PDB entry 7EBB | X-ray diffraction, 1.90 A resolution | chains A and B

== Chain A (and B) ==
Name: [Pyruvate dehydrogenase (acetyl-transferring)] kinase isozyme 4, mitochondrial
Source organism: Homo sapiens
Notes: EC 2.7.11.2; chain B of this document is another copy of the same molecule, construct and numbering; everything in this record applies to it too
UniProt: Q16654 (PDK4_HUMAN); residue numbers follow UniProt; this construct covers 10-411
Sequence (404 residues; numbered 8 to 411; the number before each row is that of its first residue):
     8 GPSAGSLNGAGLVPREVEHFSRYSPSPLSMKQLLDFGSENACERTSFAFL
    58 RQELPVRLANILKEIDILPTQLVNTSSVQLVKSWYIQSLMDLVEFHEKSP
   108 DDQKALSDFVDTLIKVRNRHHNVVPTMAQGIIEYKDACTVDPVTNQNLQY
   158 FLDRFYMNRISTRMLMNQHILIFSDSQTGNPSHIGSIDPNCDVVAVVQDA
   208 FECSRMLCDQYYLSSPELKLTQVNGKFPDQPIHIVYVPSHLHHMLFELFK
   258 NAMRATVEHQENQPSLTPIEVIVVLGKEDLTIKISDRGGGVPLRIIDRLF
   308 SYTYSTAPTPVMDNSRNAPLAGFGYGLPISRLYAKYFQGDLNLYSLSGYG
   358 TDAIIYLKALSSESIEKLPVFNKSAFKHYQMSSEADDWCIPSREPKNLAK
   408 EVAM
Disordered / not traced: 8-21, 45-48, 182-188, 310-329, 387-392, 397-411 (chain B: 8-19, 318-325, 387-411)
Construct notes: expression tag (8-9)
Residues lining bound ligands: 42A (1H-pyrrolo[2,3-b]pyridine-3-carbonitrile): Leu255, Asn258, Ala259, Ala262, Asp293, Val298, Leu306, Leu334, Leu350, Thr358
Swiss-Prot annotation at these positions:
  - binding site (ATP): Glu254 to Arg261, Asp293, Ser312, Thr313, Gly329 to Leu334
  - site (Interaction with the other subunit in the homodimer): Tyr157, Arg161, Trp395
  - mutagenesis: Tyr157 (Y157F: Loss of activity), Arg161 (R161A: Loss of activity), Asp394 (D394A: Loss of activity; when associated with A-395), Trp395 (W395A: Loss of activity; when associated with A-394)

== Interface between chain A and chain B ==
Pairs across the interface - 61 pairs, chain A then chain B:
  Val230(A) - Tyr356(B)  hydrophobic
  Ile279(A) - Leu353(B)  hydrophobic
  Ile279(A) - Tyr356(B)  hydrophobic
  Val281(A) - Leu353(B)  hydrophobic
  Val281(A) - Ser354(B)
  Val281(A) - Tyr356(B)  hydrophobic
  Gly283(A) - Ser354(B)  hydrogen bond (backbone-backbone)
  Glu285(A) - Pro299(B)
  Glu285(A) - Arg301(B)  salt bridge
  Asp286(A) - Pro299(B)
  Asp286(A) - Leu300(B)  hydrogen bond (side chain-backbone)
  Thr288(A) - Ser352(B)
  Thr288(A) - Leu353(B)
  Lys290(A) - Asp359(B)  salt bridge
  Pro299(A) - Glu285(B)
  Pro299(A) - Asp286(B)
  Leu300(A) - Asp286(B)  hydrogen bond (backbone-side chain)
  Leu300(A) - Tyr363(B)  hydrophobic
  Arg301(A) - Glu285(B)  salt bridge
  Asn349(A) - Tyr351(B)
  Tyr351(A) - Tyr351(B)  hydrophobic
  Tyr351(A) - Asp359(B)  hydrogen bond
  Tyr351(A) - Tyr363(B)
  Ser352(A) - Ile361(B)
  Ser352(A) - Tyr363(B)  hydrogen bond (backbone-side chain)
  Leu353(A) - Ile279(B)  hydrophobic
  Leu353(A) - Val281(B)  hydrophobic
  Leu353(A) - Thr288(B)
  Ser354(A) - Val281(B)
  Ser354(A) - Gly283(B)  hydrogen bond (backbone-backbone)
  Ser354(A) - Asp286(B)
  Gly355(A) - Val281(B)
  Tyr356(A) - Val230(B)  hydrophobic
  Tyr356(A) - Ile279(B)  hydrophobic
  Tyr356(A) - Val281(B)  hydrophobic
  Asp359(A) - Lys290(B)  salt bridge
  Ile361(A) - Ser352(B)
  Tyr363(A) - Leu300(B)  hydrophobic
  Tyr363(A) - Tyr351(B)
  Tyr363(A) - Ser352(B)  hydrogen bond (side chain-backbone)
  Asp393(A) - Val377(B)
  Asp393(A) - Asn379(B)  hydrogen bond (backbone-side chain)
  Asp393(A) - Ser381(B)
  Asp394(A) - Tyr157(B)  hydrogen bond
  Asp394(A) - Arg161(B)  salt bridge
  Asp394(A) - Pro376(B)
  Asp394(A) - Val377(B)  hydrogen bond (backbone-backbone)
  Asp394(A) - Asn379(B)
  Asp394(A) - Ser381(B)  hydrogen bond (backbone-side chain)
  Asp394(A) - Ala382(B)
  Asp394(A) - His385(B)  salt bridge
  Trp395(A) - Arg161(B)
  Trp395(A) - Met164(B)  hydrophobic
  Trp395(A) - Lys374(B)
  Trp395(A) - Leu375(B)
  Trp395(A) - Pro376(B)
  Trp395(A) - Val377(B)
  Cys396(A) - Ser31(B)
  Cys396(A) - Pro32(B)
  Cys396(A) - Lys374(B)
  Cys396(A) - Leu375(B)  hydrogen bond (backbone-backbone)
Interface residues without a listed pair, chain A (30 interface residues in all): Gly232, Leu282, Val298, Asp347, Leu350
Interface residues without a listed pair, chain B (38 interface residues in all): Pro34, Asp160, Gly232, Leu282, Asp347, Gly355

== Summary ==
The interface between chain A and chain B involves 30 residues on one side and 38 on the other, with 12
hydrogen bonds and 6 salt bridges. Among the polar pairs are Glu285(A)-Arg301(B), Lys290(A)-Asp359(B) and
Asp394(A)-Arg161(B). Ligands of chain A: compound 42A.
Both chains are [Pyruvate dehydrogenase (acetyl-transferring)] kinase isozyme 4, mitochondrial (Homo sapiens).
Entry 7EBB (Crystal structure of human pyruvate dehydrogenase kinase 4 in complex with compound 2) was
determined by X-ray diffraction (same publication as 7EA0, 7EAS, 7EAT, 7EBG and 7EBH).
